PDB entry 1HI6 | X-ray diffraction, 2.55 A resolution | chains A and B of the 3 polymer chains in the assembly

Chain A:
Molecule: IGG2A kappa antibody CB41 (light chain)
From: Mus musculus
Notes: antibody fragment or engineered binder
Amino-acid sequence (214 residues; numbered 1 to 214; the number before each row is that of its first residue):
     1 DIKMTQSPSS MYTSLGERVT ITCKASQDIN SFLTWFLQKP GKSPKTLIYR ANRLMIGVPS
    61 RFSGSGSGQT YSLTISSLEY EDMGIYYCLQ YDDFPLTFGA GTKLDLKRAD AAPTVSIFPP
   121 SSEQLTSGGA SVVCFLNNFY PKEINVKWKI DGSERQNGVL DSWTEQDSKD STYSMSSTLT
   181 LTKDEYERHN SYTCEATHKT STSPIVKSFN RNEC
Cystine bridges: Cys23-Cys88, Cys134-Cys194

Chain B:
Molecule: IGG2A kappa antibody CB41 (heavy chain)
From: Mus musculus
Notes: antibody fragment or engineered binder
Amino-acid sequence (213 residues; numbered 1 to 213; the number before each row is that of its first residue):
     1 QDQLQQSGAE LVRPGASVKL SCKALGYIFT DYEIHWVKQT PVHGLEWIGG IHPGSSGTAY
    61 NQKFKGKATL TADKSSTTAF MELSSLTSED SAVYYCTRKD YWGQGTLVTV SAAKTTAPSV
   121 YPLVPVCGGT TGSSVTLGCL VKGYFPEPVT LTWNSGSLSS GVHTFPALLQ SGLYTLSSSV
   181 TVTSNTWPSQ TITCNVAHPA SSTKVDKKIE PRV
Cystine bridges: Cys22-Cys96, Cys139-Cys194

Chain A / chain B interface:
Pairs across the interface - 66 pairs, chain A then chain B:
  Thr34(A) - Lys99(B)
  Gln38(A) - Gln39(B)  hydrogen bond
  Gln38(A) - Tyr95(B)  hydrogen bond
  Lys42(A) - Tyr95(B)
  Ser43(A) - Tyr95(B)
  Ser43(A) - Gly103(B)
  Ser43(A) - Gln104(B)
  Pro44(A) - Tyr95(B)
  Pro44(A) - Trp102(B)  hydrophobic
  Thr46(A) - Lys99(B)
  Thr46(A) - Asp100(B)  hydrogen bond (side chain-backbone)
  Thr46(A) - Trp102(B)
  Met55(A) - Asp100(B)
  Met55(A) - Tyr101(B)  hydrophobic
  Tyr87(A) - Leu45(B)  hydrophobic
  Tyr91(A) - Lys99(B)
  Phe94(A) - His35(B)
  Phe94(A) - Trp47(B)  hydrophobic
  Pro95(A) - Trp47(B)  hydrophobic
  Leu96(A) - His35(B)
  Leu96(A) - Trp47(B)
  Phe98(A) - Val37(B)  hydrophobic
  Phe98(A) - Leu45(B)  hydrophobic
  Phe98(A) - Trp47(B)
  Ser116(A) - Thr136(B)
  Phe118(A) - Leu123(B)
  Phe118(A) - Val124(B)
  Phe118(A) - Pro125(B)
  Phe118(A) - Thr136(B)
  Pro119(A) - Arg212(B)  hydrogen bond (backbone-side chain)
  Pro120(A) - Arg212(B)  hydrogen bond (backbone-side chain)
  Ser121(A) - Tyr121(B)
  Ser121(A) - Pro122(B)
  Glu123(A) - Tyr121(B)
  Glu123(A) - Pro122(B)
  Glu123(A) - Lys207(B)  salt bridge
  Gln124(A) - Tyr121(B)
  Gln124(A) - Lys142(B)
  Ser127(A) - Tyr121(B)  hydrogen bond
  Ser131(A) - Leu140(B)
  Val133(A) - Leu123(B)  hydrophobic
  Phe135(A) - Phe165(B)  hydrophobic
  Phe135(A) - Ser177(B)
  Phe135(A) - Ser178(B)
  Phe135(A) - Ser179(B)
  Asn137(A) - His163(B)
  Asn137(A) - Phe165(B)
  Asn137(A) - Ser179(B)  hydrogen bond
  Asn138(A) - His163(B)
  Leu160(A) - Leu168(B)  hydrophobic
  Leu160(A) - Leu169(B)
  Leu160(A) - Gln170(B)
  Asp161(A) - Leu168(B)
  Ser162(A) - Phe165(B)
  Ser162(A) - Pro166(B)  hydrogen bond (side chain-backbone)
  Ser162(A) - Leu168(B)
  Trp163(A) - Pro166(B)
  Thr164(A) - Phe165(B)
  Ser174(A) - His163(B)  hydrogen bond
  Ser174(A) - Phe165(B)
  Met175(A) - Phe165(B)
  Ser176(A) - Phe165(B)
  Ser176(A) - Ser177(B)  hydrogen bond
  Thr180(A) - Gln170(B)  hydrogen bond
  Phe209(A) - Val126(B)  hydrophobic
  Cys214(A) - Cys127(B)  disulfide
Also at the interface, not in a pair above, chain A (39 interface residues in all): Phe36, Ile117
Also at the interface, not in a pair above, chain B (40 interface residues in all): Glu33, Glu46, Ala59, Val120, Leu137, Gly138, Thr164
Disulfides between the chains: Cys214(A)-Cys127(B)

Overview:
39 residues of chain A and 40 residues of chain B are in contact, with 1 disulfide bond, 11 hydrogen bonds and
1 salt bridge. Polar pairs include Glu123(A)-Lys207(B), Gln38(A)-Gln39(B) and Gln38(A)-Tyr95(B).
Chain A is IGG2A kappa antibody CB41 (light chain) and chain B is IGG2A kappa antibody CB41 (heavy chain),
both from Mus musculus; the structure, Anti-P24 (HIV-1) fab fragment CB41 complexed with a peptide, was
determined by X-ray diffraction (same publication as 1CFS, 1CFT, 1CFN, 1CFQ and 1BOG).
